Entry 7ZWA (electron microscopy, 2.80 A resolution); this record covers chains A and D of the 5 polymer chains in the assembly.

Chain A:
Name: X-ray repair cross-complementing protein 6
Organism: Homo sapiens
Notes: EC 3.6.4.-, 4.2.99.-
UniProt: P12956 (XRCC6_HUMAN); residues 1-609 here = UniProt positions 1-609
Chain sequence (609 residues; numbered 1 to 609; the number before each row is that of its first residue):
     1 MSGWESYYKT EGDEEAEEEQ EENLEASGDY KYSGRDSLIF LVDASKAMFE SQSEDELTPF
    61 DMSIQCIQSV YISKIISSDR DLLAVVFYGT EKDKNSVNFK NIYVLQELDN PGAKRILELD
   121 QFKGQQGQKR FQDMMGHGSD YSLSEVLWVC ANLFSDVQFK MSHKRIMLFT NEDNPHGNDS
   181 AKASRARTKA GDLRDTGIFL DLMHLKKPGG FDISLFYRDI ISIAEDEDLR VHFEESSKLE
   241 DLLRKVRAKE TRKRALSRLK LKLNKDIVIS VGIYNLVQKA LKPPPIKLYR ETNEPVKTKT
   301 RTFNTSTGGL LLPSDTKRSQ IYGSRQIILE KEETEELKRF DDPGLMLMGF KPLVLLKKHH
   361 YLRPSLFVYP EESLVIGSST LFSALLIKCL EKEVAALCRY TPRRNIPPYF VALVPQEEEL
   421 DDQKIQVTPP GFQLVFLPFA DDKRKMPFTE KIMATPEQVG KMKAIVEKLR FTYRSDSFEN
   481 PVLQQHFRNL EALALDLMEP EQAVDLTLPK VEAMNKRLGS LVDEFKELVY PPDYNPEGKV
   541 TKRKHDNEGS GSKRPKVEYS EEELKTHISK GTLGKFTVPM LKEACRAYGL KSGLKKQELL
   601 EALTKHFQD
Disordered / not traced: 1-31, 535-609
Curated features (UniProtKB/Swiss-Prot):
  - region: Val-578 to Glu-583 (Interaction with BAX)
  - active site: Lys-31 (Schiff-base intermediate with DNA)
  - modified residue: Ser-2 (N-acetylserine), Ser-6 (Phosphoserine), Ser-27 (Phosphoserine), Lys-31 (N6-acetyllysine), Ser-51 (Phosphoserine), Ser-306 (Phosphoserine), Lys-317 (N6-acetyllysine), Lys-331 (N6-acetyllysine), Lys-338 (N6-acetyllysine), Thr-455 (Phosphothreonine), Lys-461 (N6-acetyllysine), Ser-477 (Phosphoserine), Ser-520 (Phosphoserine), Lys-539 (N6-acetyllysine), Lys-542 (N6-acetyllysine), Lys-544 (N6-acetyllysine), Ser-550 (Phosphoserine), Lys-553 (N6-acetyllysine), Lys-556 (N6-acetyllysine), Ser-560 (Phosphoserine) and 1 more in UniProt
  - cross-link (Glycyl lysine isopeptide (Lys-Gly)): Lys-287 (interchain with G-Cter in SUMO2), Lys-317 (interchain with G-Cter in SUMO2), Lys-556 (interchain with G-Cter in SUMO2)
  - mutagenesis: Lys-31 (K31A: Diminishes the ability to form a Schiff base. Abolishes adduct formation; when associated with A-160 and A-164), Lys-160 (K160A: Abolishes adduct formation; when associated with A-31 and A-160), Lys-164 (K164A: Abolishes adduct formation; when associated with A-31 and A-164), Lys-539 (K539Q: Complete loss of suppression of BAX-induced apoptosis; K539R: No effect on suppression of BAX-induced apoptosis), Lys-542 (K542Q: Complete loss of suppression of BAX-induced apoptosis; K542R: No effect on suppression of BAX-induced apoptosis), Lys-544 (K544R: No effect on suppression of BAX-induced apoptosis), Lys-553 (K553Q: Partial loss of suppression of BAX-induced apoptosis; K553R: No effect on suppression of BAX-induced apoptosis), Lys-556 (K556R: No effect on suppression of BAX-induced apoptosis), Lys-570 (K570R: Loss of methylation; loss of anti-apoptotic activity; no effect on XRCC5 stabilization)
What the authors report for this chain:
  - mutagenesis - H163A, R165E, F471E, R517E: decreased co-localization with Protein PAXX

Chain D:
Molecule: 15-nt DNA strand
Sequence (15 nucleotides; numbered 1 to 15; the number before each row is that of its first residue):
     1 GATCCCTCTA GATAT

Interface between chain A and chain D:
Residue-residue contacts (9):
  Lys-249(A) / DC5(D)  salt bridge to the phosphate
  Arg-254(A) / DC5(D)  hydrogen bond to the sugar
  Arg-254(A) / DC6(D)  sugar contact
  Leu-256(A) / DT7(D)  phosphate contact
  Asn-275(A) / DC6(D)  hydrogen bond to the phosphate
  Asn-275(A) / DT7(D)  phosphate contact
  Gln-278(A) / DC6(D)  phosphate contact
  Gln-278(A) / DT7(D)  hydrogen bond to the phosphate
  Arg-363(A) / DT7(D)  salt bridge to the phosphate
Other interface residues (no listed pair), chain A (10 interface residues in all): Lys-338, Leu-366, Arg-403, Ile-406
Other interface residues (no listed pair), chain D (6 interface residues in all): DC4, DC8, DT9

In short:
10 residues of chain A and 6 residues of chain D are in contact, with 3 hydrogen bonds and 2 salt bridges.
Polar contacts include Arg-254(A)/DC5(D), Asn-275(A)/DC6(D) and Gln-278(A)/DT7(D). The paper reports that
H163A, R165E and F471E of chain A, among others, reduce co-localization with Protein PAXX.
Here chain A is X-ray repair cross-complementing protein 6 (Homo sapiens) and chain D is a 15-nt DNA strand.
Entry 7ZWA (CryoEM structure of Ku heterodimer bound to DNA and PAXX) was determined by electron microscopy
(same publication as 8ASC, 7ZYG, 8BH3, 8BHV and 8BHY).
